2O8J - chain A; structure by X-ray diffraction, 1.80 A resolution.

Chain A:
Name: Histone-lysine N-methyltransferase, H3 lysine-9 specific 3
Organism: Homo sapiens
Notes: EC 2.1.1.43
Reference sequence: Q96KQ7 (EHMT2_HUMAN); numbering as in UniProt (aligned over 913-1193)
Amino-acid sequence (281 residues; numbered 913 to 1193; the number before each row is that of its first residue):
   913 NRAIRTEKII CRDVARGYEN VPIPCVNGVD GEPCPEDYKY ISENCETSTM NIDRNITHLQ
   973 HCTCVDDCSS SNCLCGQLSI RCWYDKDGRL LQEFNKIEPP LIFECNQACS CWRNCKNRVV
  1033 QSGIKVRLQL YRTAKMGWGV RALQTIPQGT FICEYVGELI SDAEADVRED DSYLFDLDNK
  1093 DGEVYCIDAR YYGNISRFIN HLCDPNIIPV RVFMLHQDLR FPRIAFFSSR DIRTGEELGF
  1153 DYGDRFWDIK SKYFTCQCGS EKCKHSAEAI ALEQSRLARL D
Unresolved in the structure: 913-919, 1091-1094, 1161-1164, 1182-1193
Bound ions: Zn2+ site 1: Cys974, Cys987, Cys1017, Cys1021; Zn2+ site 2: Cys974, Cys976, Cys980, Cys985; Zn2+ site 3: Cys980, Cys1017, Cys1023, Cys1027; Zn2+ site 4: Cys1115, Cys1168, Cys1170, Cys1175
Residues lining bound ligands: S-adenosylhomocysteine (SAH): Met1048, Gly1049, Trp1050, Ser1084, Tyr1085, Arg1109, Phe1110, Ile1111, Asn1112, His1113, Tyr1154, Trp1159, Phe1166, Thr1167, Cys1168, Gln1169, Cys1170
What the authors report for this chain:
  - catalytic residues: Tyr1154
  - specificity-determining residues: Tyr1067
  - mutagenesis - Y1067F: increased catalytic activity
  - binding site for S-adenosylhomocysteine: His1113, Tyr1154, Phe1158, Trp1159, Phe1166
  - mutagenesis - Y1067F: increased catalytic activity on tri-methylate H3K9

Summary:
Bound to chain A: S-adenosylhomocysteine. Cys974, Cys987, Cys1017 and Cys1021 coordinate Zn2+ site 1. The Zn2+
site 2 is built by Cys974, Cys976, Cys980 and Cys985. From the paper: the catalytic residue Tyr1154; Y1067F
increases catalytic activity.
Chain A is Histone-lysine N-methyltransferase, H3 lysine-9 specific 3 (Homo sapiens); the structure, Human
euchromatic histone methyltransferase 2, was determined by X-ray diffraction together with 3HNA, 2RFI, 2R3A,
2QPW and 2IGQ from the same study.
